PDB entry 8OM2 | electron microscopy, 2.57 A resolution | chains L and r of the 35 polymer chains in the assembly

== Chain L ==
Protein: 37S ribosomal protein S12, mitochondrial
Source organism: Saccharomyces cerevisiae
Reference sequence: P53732 (RT12_YEAST); residues 1-153 here = UniProt positions 1-153
Sequence (153 residues; numbered 1 to 153; the number before each row is that of its first residue):
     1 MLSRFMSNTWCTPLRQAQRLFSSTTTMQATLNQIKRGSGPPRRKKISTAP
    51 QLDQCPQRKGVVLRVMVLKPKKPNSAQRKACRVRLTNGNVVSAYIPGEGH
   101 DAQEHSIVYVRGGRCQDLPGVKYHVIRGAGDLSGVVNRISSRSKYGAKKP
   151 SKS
Unresolved in the structure: 1-28, 152-153

== Chain r ==
Molecule: 15S mitochondrial rRNA
Source organism: Saccharomyces cerevisiae
Sequence (1647 nucleotides; numbered 1 to 1649; 2 numbers in that range are skipped by the numbering (no residue carries them; nothing is unmodelled there); the number before each row is that of its first residue):
     1 GUAAAAAAUUUAUAAGAAUAUGAUGUUGGUUCAGAUUAAGCGCUAAAUAA
    51 GGACAUGACACAUGCGAAUCAUACGUUUAUUAUUGAUAAGAUAAUAAAUA
   101 UGUGGUGUAAACGUGAGUAAUUUUAUUAGGAAUUAAUGAACUAUAGAAUA
   151 AGCUAAAUACUUAAUAUAUUAUUAUAUAAAAAUAAUUUAUAUAAUAAAAA
   201 GGAUAUAUAUAUAAUAUAUAUUUAUCUAUAGUCAAGCCAAUAAUGGUUUA
   251 GGUAGUAGGUUUAUUAAGAGUUAAACCUAGCCAACGAUCCAUAAUCGAUA
   301 AUGAAAGUUAGAACGAUCACGUUGACUCUGAAAUAUAGUCAAUAUCUAUA
   351 AGAUACAGCAGUGAGGAAUAUUGGACAAUGAUCGAAAGAUUGAUCCAGUU
   401 ACUUAUUAGGAUGAUAUAUAAAAAUAUUUUAUUUUAUUUAUAAAUAUUAA
   451 AUAUUUAUAAUAAUAAUAAUAAUAAUAUAUAUAUAUAAAUUGAUUAAAAA
   501 UAAAAUCCAUAAAUAAUUAAAAUAAUGAUAUUAAUUACCAUAUAUAUUUU
   551 UAUAUGGAUAUAUAUAUUAAUAAUAAUAUUAAUUUUAUUAUUAUUAAUAA
   601 UAUAUUUUAAUAGUCCUGACUAAUAUUUGUGCCAGCAGUCGCGGUAACAC
   651 AAAGAGGGCGAGCGUUAAUCAUAAUGGUUUAAAGGAUCCGUAGAAUGAAU
   701 UAUAUAUUAUAAUUUAGAGUUAAUAAAAU
   731 UAAUUAAAGAAUUAUAAUAGUAAAGAUGAAAUAAUAAUAAUAAUUAUAAG
   781 ACUAAUAUAUGUGAAAAUAUUAAUUAAAUAUUAACUGACAUUGAGGGAUU
   831 AAAACUAGAGUAGCGAAACGGAUUCGAUACCCGUGUAGUUCUAGUAGUAA
   881 ACUAUGAAUACAAUUAUUUAUA
   904 UAUAUAUUAUAUAUAAAUAAUAAAUGAAAAUGAAAGUAUUCCACCUGAAG
   954 AGUACGUUAGCAAUAAUGAAACUCAAAACAAUAGACGGUUACAGACUUAA
  1004 GCAGUGGAGCAUGUUAUUUAAUUCGAUAAUCCACGACUAACCUUACCAUA
  1054 UUUUGAAUAUUAUAAUAAUUAUUAUAAUUAUUAUAUUACAGGCGUUACAU
  1104 UGUUGUCUUUAGUUCGUGCUGCAAAGUUUUAGAUUAAGUUCAUAAACGAA
  1154 CAAAACUCCAUAUAUAUAAUUUUAAUUAUAUAUAAUUUUAUAUUAUUUAU
  1204 UAAUAUAAAGAAAGGAAUUAAGACAAAUCAUAAUGAUCCUUAUAAUAUGG
  1254 GUAAUAGACGUGCUAUAAUAAAAUGAUAAUAAAAUUAUAUAAAAUAUAUU
  1304 UAAUUAUAUUUAAUUAAUAAUAUAAAACAUUUUAAUUUUUAAUAUAUUUU
  1354 UUUAUUAUAUAUUAAUAUGAAUUAUAAUCUGAAAUUCGAUUAUAUGAAAA
  1404 AAGAAUUGCUAGUAAUACGUAAAUUAGUAUGUUACGGUGAAUAUUCUAAC
  1454 UGUUUCGCACUAAUCACUCAUCACGCGUUGAAACAUAUUAUUAUCUUAUU
  1504 AUUUAUAUAAUAUUUUUUAAUAAAUAUUAAUAAUUAUUAAUUUAUAUUUA
  1554 UUUAUAUCAGAAAUAAUAUGAAUUAAUGCGAAGUUGAAAUACAGUUACCG
  1604 UAGGGGAACCUGCGGUGGGCUUAUAAAUAUCUUAAAUAUUCUUACA
Unresolved in the structure: 1-11, 168-193, 210-215, 423-475, 546-547, 561-602, 764-768, 909-911, 1075-1078, 1228, 1529-1536
Metal / ion sites: K+ site 1: U19, G28, G29; K+ site 2: U19, C640, A979; K+ site 3: G22, U985; Mg2+ site 1 near A33 (its only coordinating residue here); K+ site 4: G40, G664, U665; K+ site 5: C54, A55; Mg2+ site 2: A55, U56, G115; K+ site 6: U72, A73, G384, A385; Mg2+ site 3 near A110 (its only coordinating residue here); K+ site 7: G113, U114, C359; K+ site 8: G115, G117, A294; Mg2+ site 4: A116, G117, A294; 54 more Mg2+ sites not listed; 26 more K+ sites not listed
Reported in the primary citation:
  - conformationally variable residues (side-chain flip): A1100

== Interface between chain L and chain r ==
Pairs across the interface (117):
  Ala-29(L) / G676(r)  hydrogen bond to the base
  Ala-29(L) / G677(r)  hydrogen bond to the base
  Ala-29(L) / C947(r)  base contact
  Thr-30(L) / C945(r)  hydrogen bond to the phosphate
  Asn-32(L) / A695(r)  hydrogen bond to the sugar
  Asn-32(L) / C944(r)  phosphate contact
  Asn-32(L) / C945(r)  hydrogen bond to the phosphate
  Gln-33(L) / A946(r)  hydrogen bond to the base
  Gln-33(L) / C947(r)  hydrogen bond to the base
  Lys-35(L) / C285(r)  base contact
  Lys-35(L) / A695(r)  salt bridge to the phosphate
  Arg-36(L) / C945(r)  salt bridge to the phosphate
  Arg-36(L) / A946(r)  salt bridge to the phosphate
  Ser-38(L) / C948(r)  base contact
  Gly-39(L) / A674(r)  hydrogen bond to the base
  Gly-39(L) / U949(r)  base contact
  Pro-40(L) / A674(r)  base contact
  Pro-41(L) / A674(r)  base contact
  Pro-41(L) / U949(r)  base contact
  Arg-42(L) / U308(r)  hydrogen bond to the phosphate
  Arg-43(L) / U672(r)  base contact
  Arg-43(L) / A673(r)  salt bridge to the phosphate
  Lys-44(L) / U308(r)  hydrogen bond to the sugar
  Lys-44(L) / C670(r)  salt bridge to the phosphate
  Lys-45(L) / C32(r)  salt bridge to the phosphate
  Ser-47(L) / A668(r)  hydrogen bond to the phosphate
  Thr-48(L) / A667(r)  phosphate contact
  Ala-49(L) / A667(r)  phosphate contact
  Gln-54(L) / A667(r)  hydrogen bond to the sugar
  Gln-54(L) / A668(r)  phosphate contact
  Cys-55(L) / A367(r)  base contact
  Cys-55(L) / A667(r)  hydrogen bond to the sugar
  Pro-56(L) / A39(r)  base contact
  Pro-56(L) / G40(r)  base contact
  Pro-56(L) / A367(r)  base contact
  Pro-56(L) / U666(r)  hydrogen bond to the sugar
  Pro-56(L) / A667(r)  sugar contact
  Gln-57(L) / G40(r)  hydrogen bond to the base
  Gln-57(L) / C41(r)  hydrogen bond to the sugar
  Gln-57(L) / A367(r)  sugar contact
  Arg-58(L) / G366(r)  hydrogen bond to the phosphate
  Arg-58(L) / A367(r)  salt bridge to the phosphate
  Lys-59(L) / A367(r)  hydrogen bond to the phosphate
  Lys-71(L) / C977(r)  hydrogen bond to the phosphate
  Lys-71(L) / A978(r)  salt bridge to the phosphate
  Lys-71(L) / A1584(r)  phosphate contact
  Lys-72(L) / A1584(r)  hydrogen bond to the phosphate
  Lys-72(L) / A1585(r)  salt bridge to the phosphate
  Pro-73(L) / C632(r)  base contact
  Asn-74(L) / C636(r)  base contact
  Asn-74(L) / G641(r)  hydrogen bond to the base
  Asn-74(L) / C642(r)  hydrogen bond to the base
  Asn-74(L) / G643(r)  base contact
  Ser-75(L) / C632(r)  phosphate contact
  Ser-75(L) / C633(r)  phosphate contact
  Ser-75(L) / G643(r)  hydrogen bond to the base
  Ala-76(L) / C633(r)  phosphate contact
  Ala-76(L) / A634(r)  phosphate contact
  Gln-77(L) / A634(r)  hydrogen bond to the phosphate
  Arg-78(L) / G635(r)  hydrogen bond to the base
  Arg-78(L) / C636(r)  base contact
  Arg-78(L) / A637(r)  base contact
  Lys-79(L) / A634(r)  salt bridge to the phosphate
  Lys-79(L) / G635(r)  salt bridge to the phosphate
  Thr-86(L) / G366(r)  phosphate contact
  Thr-86(L) / A367(r)  hydrogen bond to the phosphate
  Tyr-94(L) / C636(r)  hydrogen bond to the phosphate
  Pro-96(L) / C636(r)  phosphate contact
  Gly-97(L) / G635(r)  phosphate contact
  Gly-97(L) / C636(r)  hydrogen bond to the phosphate
  Glu-98(L) / A634(r)  hydrogen bond to the sugar
  Glu-98(L) / G635(r)  phosphate contact
  Glu-98(L) / A651(r)  sugar contact
  Gly-99(L) / G635(r)  hydrogen bond to the phosphate
  Tyr-109(L) / A367(r)  sugar contact
  Arg-111(L) / U665(r)  sugar contact
  Arg-111(L) / U666(r)  sugar contact
  Gly-112(L) / U666(r)  hydrogen bond to the sugar
  Gly-112(L) / A667(r)  phosphate contact
  Arg-114(L) / U639(r)  salt bridge to the phosphate
  Arg-114(L) / C977(r)  salt bridge to the phosphate
  Arg-114(L) / A978(r)  salt bridge to the phosphate
  Cys-115(L) / A637(r)  base contact
  Gln-116(L) / A637(r)  base contact
  Gln-116(L) / G638(r)  hydrogen bond to the phosphate
  Gln-116(L) / U639(r)  hydrogen bond to the phosphate
  Asp-117(L) / C636(r)  base contact
  Asp-117(L) / A637(r)  hydrogen bond to the base
  Pro-119(L) / C977(r)  phosphate contact
  Gly-120(L) / U976(r)  phosphate contact
  Lys-122(L) / U976(r)  phosphate contact
  Ile-126(L) / C41(r)  sugar contact
  Arg-138(L) / A651(r)  salt bridge to the phosphate
  Arg-138(L) / A652(r)  salt bridge to the phosphate
  Ile-139(L) / A652(r)  hydrogen bond to the phosphate
  Ile-139(L) / A653(r)  phosphate contact
  Ser-140(L) / A652(r)  hydrogen bond to the phosphate
  Ser-141(L) / C615(r)  phosphate contact
  Ser-141(L) / C616(r)  phosphate contact
  Arg-142(L) / C43(r)  hydrogen bond to the sugar
  Arg-142(L) / U614(r)  salt bridge to the phosphate
  Arg-142(L) / C615(r)  hydrogen bond to the phosphate
  Ser-143(L) / G42(r)  hydrogen bond to the sugar
  Ser-143(L) / C43(r)  sugar contact
  Ser-143(L) / U614(r)  hydrogen bond to the phosphate
  Ser-143(L) / C615(r)  hydrogen bond to the phosphate
  Lys-144(L) / C615(r)  hydrogen bond to the phosphate
  Lys-144(L) / C616(r)  salt bridge to the phosphate
  Lys-144(L) / G664(r)  sugar contact
  Tyr-145(L) / C636(r)  phosphate contact
  Gly-146(L) / G42(r)  sugar contact
  Ala-147(L) / C43(r)  sugar contact
  Lys-148(L) / C43(r)  salt bridge to the phosphate
  Lys-149(L) / C43(r)  phosphate contact
  Lys-149(L) / U44(r)  hydrogen bond to the phosphate
  Lys-149(L) / G613(r)  phosphate contact
  Lys-149(L) / U614(r)  salt bridge to the phosphate
Also at the interface, not in a pair above, chain L (68 interface residues in all): Pro-50, Leu-52, Lys-69, Arg-82, Gly-113, Arg-127, Gly-128
Also at the interface, not in a pair above, chain r (58 interface residues in all): U309, C650, A671, C975, G1480, U1481

== Summary ==
The interface between chain L and chain r involves 68 residues on one side and 58 on the other, with 43
hydrogen bonds and 20 salt bridges. Polar contacts include Ala-29(L)/G676(r), Ala-29(L)/G677(r) and
Gln-33(L)/A946(r). U19(r), G28(r) and G29(r) coordinate K+ site 1. U19(r), C640(r) and A979(r) coordinate K+
site 2. From the paper: conformational variability at A1100(r).
Chain L is 37S ribosomal protein S12, mitochondrial and chain r is 15S mitochondrial rRNA, both from
Saccharomyces cerevisiae; the structure, Small subunit of yeast mitochondrial ribosome in complex with
METTL17/Rsm22, was determined by electron microscopy (same publication as 8OM3 and 8OM4).
